Entry 7P6K (electron microscopy, 3.80 A resolution); this record covers chains B and G of the 9 polymer chains in the assembly.

# Chain B
Protein: Volume-regulated anion channel subunit LRRC8A
Organism: Mus musculus
UniProt: Q80WG5 (LRC8A_MOUSE); residues 1-810 here = UniProt positions 1-810
Sequence (810 residues; row label = number of the first residue in the row):
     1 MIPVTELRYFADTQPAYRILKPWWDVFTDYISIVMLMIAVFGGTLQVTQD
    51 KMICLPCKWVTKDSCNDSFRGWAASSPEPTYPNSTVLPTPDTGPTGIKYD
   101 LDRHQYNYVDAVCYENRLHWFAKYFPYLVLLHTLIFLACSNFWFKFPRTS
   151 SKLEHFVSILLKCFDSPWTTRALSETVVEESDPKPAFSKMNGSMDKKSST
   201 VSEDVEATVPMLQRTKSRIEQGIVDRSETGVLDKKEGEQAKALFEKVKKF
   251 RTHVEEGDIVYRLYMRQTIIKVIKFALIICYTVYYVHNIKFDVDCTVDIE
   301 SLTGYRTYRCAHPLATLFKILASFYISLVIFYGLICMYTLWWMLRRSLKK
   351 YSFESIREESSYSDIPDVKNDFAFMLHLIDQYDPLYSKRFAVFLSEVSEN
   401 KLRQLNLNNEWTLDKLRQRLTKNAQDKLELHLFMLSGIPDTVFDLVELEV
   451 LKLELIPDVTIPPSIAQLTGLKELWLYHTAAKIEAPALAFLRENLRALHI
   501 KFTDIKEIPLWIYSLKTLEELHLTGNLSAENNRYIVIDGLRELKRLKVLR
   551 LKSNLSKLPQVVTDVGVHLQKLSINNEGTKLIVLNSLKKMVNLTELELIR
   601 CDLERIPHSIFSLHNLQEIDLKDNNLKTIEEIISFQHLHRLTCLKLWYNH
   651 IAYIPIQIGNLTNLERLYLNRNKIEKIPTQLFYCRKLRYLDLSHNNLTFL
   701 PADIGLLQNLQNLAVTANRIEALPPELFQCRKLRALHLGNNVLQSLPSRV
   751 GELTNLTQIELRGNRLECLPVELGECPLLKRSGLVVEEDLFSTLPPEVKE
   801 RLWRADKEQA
Disordered / not traced: 1-14, 69-91, 177-229, 809-810
Disulfide bonds: Cys54-Cys310, Cys57-Cys65, Cys113-Cys295
UniProt features mapped onto this chain:
  - motif: Leu706, Leu707 (Di-leucine motif)
  - site: Arg103 (Required for anion selectivity)
  - modified residue: Met1 (N-acetylmethionine), Thr200 (Phosphothreonine), Ser202 (Phosphoserine), Thr215 (Phosphothreonine), Ser217 (Phosphoserine)
  - glycosylation (N-linked (GlcNAc...) asparagine): Asn66, Asn83
  - natural variant: Phe443 to Ala810 (deletion: In ebo)
  - mutagenesis: Val40 (V40D: Abolishes activity in hypotonic solution), Thr44 (T44D: Abolishes activity in hypotonic solution), Val47 (V47D: Abolishes activity in hypotonic solution; V47K/N: Impairs activity in hypotonic solution), Thr48 (T48D: Abolishes activity in hypotonic solution; T48W/Y/K/N: Impairs activity in hypotonic solution), Arg103 (R103A: No effect on anion channel activity. Impairs channel selectivity, so that the channel is also permeable to Na(+) ions)

# Chain G
Protein: synthetic nanobody Sb5
Organism: synthetic construct
Notes: antibody fragment or engineered binder
Sequence (144 residues; row label = number of the first residue in the row; numbers below 1 keep their minus sign (Gly-3 is residue -3)):
    -3 GSSSQVQLVESGGGLVQAGGSLRLSCAASGFPVAQEIMTWYRQAPGKERE
    47 WVAAISSIGDTTAYADSVKGRFTISRDNAKNTVYLQMNSLKPEDTAVYYC
    97 AVNVGFTYKGQGTQVTVSAGRAGEQKLISEEDLNSAVDHHHHHH
Disordered / not traced: -3 to 0, 115-140
Disulfide bonds: Cys22-Cys96

# How chain B and chain G interact
Residue-residue contacts - 20 pairs, chain B then chain G:
  His431(B) with Ile54(G); Thr57(G), hydrogen bond
  Phe433(B) with Ala50(G); Ile51(G); Ser52(G); Thr57(G); Thr58(G)
  Met434(B) with Trp47(G), hydrophobic; Ala50(G); Ala59(G)
  Glu454(B) with Ile33(G); Ser52(G); Ser53(G), hydrogen bond (side chain-backbone)
  Tyr477(B) with Ser53(G); Ile54(G)
  His478(B) with Ile33(G)
  Lys501(B) with Glu32(G), salt bridge; Ser53(G)
  Thr503(B) with Asn99(G), hydrogen bond
  Lys552(B) with Gln31(G), hydrogen bond
Interface residues without a listed pair, chain B (12 interface residues in all): Lys452, Leu455, Glu577
Interface residues without a listed pair, chain G (15 interface residues in all): Phe27, Tyr60

# Overview
12 residues of chain B face 15 of chain G across their interface, with 4 hydrogen bonds and 1 salt bridge.
Polar contacts include Lys501(B)-Glu32(G), His431(B)-Thr57(G) and Glu454(B)-Ser53(G). Curated annotation
(UniProt) lists 5 mutagenesis sites on chain B.
Here chain B is Volume-regulated anion channel subunit LRRC8A (Mus musculus) and chain G is synthetic nanobody
Sb5 (synthetic construct). Entry 7P6K (Structure of homomeric LRRC8A Volume-Regulated Anion Channel in complex
with synthetic nanobody Sb5) was determined by electron microscopy (same publication as 7P5V, 7P5W, 7P5Y and
7P60).
